PDB entry 1EA4 | X-ray diffraction, 2.95 A resolution | chains K and V of the 16 polymer chains in the assembly

Chain K:
Molecule: Transcriptional repressor copg
Source organism: Streptococcus agalactiae
Notes: fragment: dna-binding protein
UniProtKB: P13920 (REPA_STRPN); residues 1-45 here = UniProt positions 1-45
Amino-acid sequence (45 residues; row label = number of the first residue in the row):
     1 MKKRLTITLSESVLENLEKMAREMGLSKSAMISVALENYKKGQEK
Unresolved in the structure: 44-45
UniProt features mapped onto this chain:
  - DNA-binding region: Asn-16 to Leu-36 (H-T-H motif)
  - mutagenesis: Ala-30 (A30E: 5-fold increase in plasmid copy number)

Chain V:
Molecule: 22-nt DNA strand
Notes: fragment: 22bp ssdna - second strand
Sequence (22 nucleotides; row label = number of the first residue in the row):
   201 AGATTGCATTGAGTGCACGGTT
Unresolved in the structure: 222

How chain K and chain V interact:
Contacting residue pairs - 7 pairs, chain K then chain V:
  Arg-4(K) with DG206(V), hydrogen bond to the base; DC207(V), base contact; DA208(V), base contact
  Thr-6(K) with DT204(V), phosphate contact; DT205(V), hydrogen bond to the base
  Thr-8(K) with DG202(V), sugar contact; DA203(V), hydrogen bond to the phosphate
Interface residues without a listed pair, chain K (5 interface residues in all): Leu-5, Ile-7

Summary:
The interface between chain K and chain V involves 5 residues on one side and 7 on the other, with 3 hydrogen
bonds. Among the polar pairs are Arg-4(K)/DG206(V), Thr-6(K)/DT205(V) and Thr-8(K)/DA203(V). From UniProt: one
mutagenesis site on chain K.
Here chain K is Transcriptional repressor copg (Streptococcus agalactiae) and chain V is a 22-nt DNA strand.
Entry 1EA4 (TRANSCRIPTIONAL REPRESSOR COPG/22bp dsDNA COMPLEX) was determined by X-ray diffraction.
